Entry 6OET (electron microscopy, 3.40 A resolution); this record covers chains C and G of the 10 polymer chains in the assembly.

[Chain C]
Name: V(D)J recombination-activating protein 1
From: Mus musculus
Notes: EC 3.1.-.-, 2.3.2.27
UniProt: P15919 (RAG1_MOUSE); residues 1-1040 here = UniProt positions 1-1040
Chain sequence (1040 residues; each row starts with the number of its first residue):
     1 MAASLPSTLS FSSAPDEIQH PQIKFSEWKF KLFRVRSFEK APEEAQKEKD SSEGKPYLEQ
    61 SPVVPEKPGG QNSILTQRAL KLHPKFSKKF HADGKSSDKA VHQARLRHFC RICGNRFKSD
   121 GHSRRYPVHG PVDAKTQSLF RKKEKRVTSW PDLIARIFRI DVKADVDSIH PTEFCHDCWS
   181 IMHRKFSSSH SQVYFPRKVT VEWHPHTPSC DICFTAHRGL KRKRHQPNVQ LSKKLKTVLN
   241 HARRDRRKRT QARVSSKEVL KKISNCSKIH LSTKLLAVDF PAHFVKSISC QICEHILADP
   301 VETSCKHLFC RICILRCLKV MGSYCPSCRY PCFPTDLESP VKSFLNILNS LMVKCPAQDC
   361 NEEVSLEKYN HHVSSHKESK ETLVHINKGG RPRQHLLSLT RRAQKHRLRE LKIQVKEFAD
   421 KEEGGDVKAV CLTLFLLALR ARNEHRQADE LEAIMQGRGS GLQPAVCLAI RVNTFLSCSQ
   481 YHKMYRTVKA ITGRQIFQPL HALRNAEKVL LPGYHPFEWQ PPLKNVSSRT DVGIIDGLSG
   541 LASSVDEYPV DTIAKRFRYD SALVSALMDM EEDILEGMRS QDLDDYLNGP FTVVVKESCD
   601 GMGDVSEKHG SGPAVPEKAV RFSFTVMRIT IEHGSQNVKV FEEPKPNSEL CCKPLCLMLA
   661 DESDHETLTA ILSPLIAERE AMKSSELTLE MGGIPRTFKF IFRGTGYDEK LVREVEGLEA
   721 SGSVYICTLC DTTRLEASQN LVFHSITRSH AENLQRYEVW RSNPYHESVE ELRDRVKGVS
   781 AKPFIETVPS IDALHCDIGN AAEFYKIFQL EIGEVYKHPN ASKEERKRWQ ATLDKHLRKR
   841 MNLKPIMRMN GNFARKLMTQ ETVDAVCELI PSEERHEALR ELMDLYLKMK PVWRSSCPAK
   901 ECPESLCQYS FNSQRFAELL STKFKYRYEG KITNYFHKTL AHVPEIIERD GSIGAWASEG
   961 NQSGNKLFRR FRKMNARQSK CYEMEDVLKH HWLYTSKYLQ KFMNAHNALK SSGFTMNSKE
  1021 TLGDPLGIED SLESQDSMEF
Not modelled in the structure: 1-384, 1008-1040
Differences from the reference sequence: engineered mutation Gln962 (Glu in P15919)
Metal / ion sites: Ca2+: Asp600, Gly601 (shared with DC42(G) of chain G); Zn2+: Cys727, Cys730, His937, His942
UniProt features mapped onto this chain:
  - zinc finger: Cys290 to Arg329 (RING-type), Leu351 to Lys380 (RAG1-type)
  - DNA-binding region: Gly389 to Gln456 (NBD)
  - binding site (Zn(2+)): Cys266, His270, Cys290, Cys293, His295, Cys305, His307, Cys310, Cys313, Cys325, Cys328, Cys355, Cys360, His372, His376
  - binding site (a divalent metal cation): Asp600, Asp708
  - site: Trp893 (Essential for DNA hairpin formation, participates in base-stacking interactions near the cleavage site)
  - cross-link: Lys233 (Glycyl lysine isopeptide (Lys-Gly) (interchain with G-Cter in ubiquitin))
  - mutagenesis: Lys233 (K233M: Abolishes autoubiquitination), His307 (H307A: Displays lower E3 ligase activity and affects the joining step of V(D)J recombination), Cys325 (C325G: Loss of E3 ligase activity and affects the joining step of V(D)J recombination), Arg391 (R391A: Defects in converting nicked products to hairpins; R391L: Impairs DNA-binding and hairpin formation while maintaining some nicking activity), Arg393 (R393A: Impairs DNA-binding and hairpin formation while maintaining some nicking activity), Arg401 (R401A: Allows robust hairpin activity), Arg402 (R402A: Defects in converting nicked products to hairpins), Lys405 (K405A: Reduced hairpin activity), His406 (H406A: Allows robust hairpin activity), Arg407 (R407A: Impairs DNA-binding and reduces hairpin formation without affecting nicking activity), Asn443 (N443A: Impairs DNA-binding; when associated with A-445), His445 (H445A: Impairs DNA-binding; when associated with A-443), 22 further mutagenesis entries in UniProt
From the paper describing this entry:
  - mutagenesis - E962Q: abolished catalytic activity (disintegration reaction) (citing earlier work)
  - mutagenesis - R848A (2 fold): increased catalytic activity on disintegration
  - mutagenesis - R848A (3 fold): increased catalytic activity (strand-transfer reaction)

[Chain G]
Molecule: 61-nt DNA strand
Sequence (61 nucleotides; each row starts with the number of its first residue):
     1 CGGGTTTTTG TCTGGCTTCA CACTTGATTT GCATCACTGT GCGCCGCAGG CCAGATCCAG
    61 G
Not modelled in the structure: 1-2
Metal / ion sites: Ca2+: DC42 (shared with Asp600(C), Gly601(C) of chain C)

[How chain C and chain G interact]
Contacting residue pairs (22; chain C residue first):
  Asn443(C) with DT18(G), sugar contact
  Arg446(C) with DC19(G), salt bridge to the phosphate
  Gly603(C) with DG43(G), phosphate contact
  Asp604(C) with DG43(G), phosphate contact
  Lys618(C) with DC44(G), salt bridge to the phosphate
  Leu794(C) with DG41(G), base contact
  His795(C) with DC42(G), salt bridge to the phosphate
  Ile798(C) with DG41(G), base contact
  Arg848(C) with DC42(G), base contact; DG43(G), hydrogen bond to the base
  Asn850(C) with DG41(G), base contact
  Gly851(C) with DG41(G), hydrogen bond to the base
  Asn852(C) with DG39(G), hydrogen bond to the base
  Arg855(C) with DG41(G), hydrogen bond to the base
  Glu959(C) with DG41(G), base contact
  Gln962(C) with DT40(G), sugar contact; DG41(G), base contact
  Ser963(C) with DT40(G), base contact; DG41(G), base contact
  Lys966(C) with DG39(G), hydrogen bond to the base; DT40(G), sugar contact
  Arg969(C) with DG41(G), salt bridge to the phosphate
Interface residues without a listed pair, chain C (21 interface residues in all): Asp600, Met602, Asn965
Interface residues without a listed pair, chain G (10 interface residues in all): DT17, DT38

[Summary]
Chain C and chain G form an interface of 21 and 10 residues respectively, with 5 hydrogen bonds and 4 salt
bridges. Polar pairs include Arg848(C)-DG43(G), Gly851(C)-DG41(G) and Asn852(C)-DG39(G). The paper reports
that E962Q of chain C abolishes catalytic activity (disintegration reaction); R848A of chain C increases
catalytic activity on disintegration.
Here chain C is V(D)J recombination-activating protein 1 (Mus musculus) and chain G is a 61-nt DNA strand.
Entry 6OET (Cryo-EM structure of mouse RAG1/2 STC complex) was determined by electron microscopy, deposited
together with 6OES.
